Entry 5IV7 (electron microscopy, 6.77 A resolution (low resolution: residue-level contacts below are approximate; hydrogen-bond / salt-bridge calls are withheld)); this record covers chains g and i of the 96 polymer chains in the assembly.

== Chain g ==
Name: Baseplate wedge protein gp6
From: Enterobacteria phage T4
Reference sequence: P19060 (BP06_BPT4); residue numbers follow UniProt; this construct covers 1-660
Sequence (660 residues; row label = number of the first residue in the row):
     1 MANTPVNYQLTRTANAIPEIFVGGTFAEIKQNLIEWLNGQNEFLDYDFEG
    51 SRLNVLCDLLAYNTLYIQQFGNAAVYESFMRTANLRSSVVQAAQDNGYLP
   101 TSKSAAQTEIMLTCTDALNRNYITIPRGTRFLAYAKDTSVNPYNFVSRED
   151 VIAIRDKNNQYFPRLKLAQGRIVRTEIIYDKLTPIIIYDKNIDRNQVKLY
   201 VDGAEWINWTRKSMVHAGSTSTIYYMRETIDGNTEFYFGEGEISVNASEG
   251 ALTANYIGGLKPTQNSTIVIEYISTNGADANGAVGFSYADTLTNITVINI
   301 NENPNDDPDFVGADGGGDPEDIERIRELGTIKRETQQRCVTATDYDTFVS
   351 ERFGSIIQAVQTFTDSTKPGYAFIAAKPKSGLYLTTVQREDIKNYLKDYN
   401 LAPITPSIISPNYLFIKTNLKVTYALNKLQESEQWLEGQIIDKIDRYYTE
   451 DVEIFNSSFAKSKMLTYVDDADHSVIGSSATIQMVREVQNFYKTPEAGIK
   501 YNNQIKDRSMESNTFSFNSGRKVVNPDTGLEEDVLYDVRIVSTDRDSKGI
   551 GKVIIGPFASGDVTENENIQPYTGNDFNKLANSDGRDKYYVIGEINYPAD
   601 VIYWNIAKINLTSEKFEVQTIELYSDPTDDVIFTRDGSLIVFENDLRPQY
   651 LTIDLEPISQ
Disordered / not traced: 1, 660

== Chain i ==
Name: Baseplate wedge protein gp7
From: Enterobacteria phage T4
Reference sequence: P19061 (BP07_BPT4); numbering as in UniProt (aligned over 1-1032)
Sequence (1032 residues; numbered 1 to 1032; the number before each row is that of its first residue):
     1 MTVKAPSVTSLRISKLSANQVQVRWDDVGANFYYFVEIAETKTNSGENLP
    51 SNQYRWINLGYTANNSFFFDDADPLTTYIIRVATAAQDFEQSDWIYTEEF
   101 ETFATNAYTFQNMIEMQLANKFIQEKFTLNNSDYVNFNNDTIMAALMNES
   151 FQFSPSYVDVSSISNFIIGENEYHEIQGSIQQVCKDINRVYLMESEGILY
   201 LFERYQPVVKVSNDKGQTWKAVKLFNDRVGYPLSKTVYYQSANTTYVLGY
   251 DKIFYGRKSTDVRWSADDVRFSSQDITFAKLGDQLHLGFDVEIFATYATL
   301 PANVYRIAEAITCTDDYIYVVARDKVRYIKTSNALIDFDPLSPTYSERLF
   351 EPDTMTITGNPKAVCYKMDSICDKVFALIIGEVETLNANPRTSKIIDSAD
   401 KGIYVLNHDEKTWKRVFGNTEEERRRIQPGYANMSTDGKLVSLSSSNFKF
   451 LSDNVVNDPETAAKYQLIGAVKYEFPREWLADKHYHMMAFIADETSDWET
   501 FTPQPMKYYAEPFFNWSKKSNTRCWINNSDRAVVVYADLKYTKVIENIPE
   551 TSPDRLVHEYWDDGDCTIVMPNVKFTGFKKYASGMLFYKASGEIISYYDF
   601 NYRVRDTVEIIWKPTEVFLKAFLQNQEHETPWSPEEERGLADPDLRPLIG
   651 TMMPDSYLLQDSNFEAFCEAYIQYLSDGYGTQYNNLRNLIRNQYPREEHA
   701 WEYLWSEIYKRNIYLNADKRDAVARFFESRSYDFYSTKGIEASYKFLFKV
   751 LYNEEVEIEIESGAGTEYDIIVQSDSLTEDLVGQTIYTATGRCNVTYIER
   801 SYSNGKLQWTVTIHNLLGRLIAGQEVKAERLPSFEGEIIRGVKGKDLLQN
   851 NIDYINRSRSYYVMKIKSNLPSSRWKSDVIRFVHPVGFGFIAITLLTMFI
   901 NVGLTLKHTETIINKYKNYKWDSGLPTEYADRIAKLTPTGEIEHDSVTGE
   951 AIYEPGPMAGVKYPLPDDYNAENNNSIFQGQLPSERRKLMSPLFDASGTT
  1001 FAQFRDLVNKRLKDNIGNPRDPENPTQVKIDE
Disordered / not traced: 1, 259-284, 1032

== Chain g / chain i interface ==
Pairs across the interface - 67 pairs, chain g then chain i:
  N7(g) with D26(i)
  Y8(g) with S10(i); D26(i); A717(i)
  T11(g) with Y709(i)
  R12(g) with L704(i); Y709(i)
  A14(g) with K710(i)
  N15(g) with W705(i)
  A16(g) with W701(i); L704(i); W705(i)
  P18(g) with W701(i)
  I20(g) with Y679(i); G680(i)
  F21(g) with N685(i); W701(i)
  L33(g) with Y674(i)
  W36(g) with P634(i); A670(i); Q673(i); Y674(i)
  L37(g) with F667(i)
  Q40(g) with A670(i)
  E42(g) with D661(i); N663(i); A666(i)
  Y46(g) with N663(i)
  L56(g) with F667(i)
  L60(g) with F667(i); Y671(i)
  T64(g) with Y671(i); Y674(i)
  Q68(g) with Q682(i)
  G71(g) with Q682(i); L686(i)
  N72(g) with Q682(i)
  V75(g) with L689(i)
  F79(g) with W701(i); E702(i); W705(i)
  R81(g) with W705(i)
  T82(g) with W705(i)
  T330(g) with E707(i)
  E334(g) with Y735(i); K738(i)
  T335(g) with K738(i)
  Q336(g) with Y732(i)
  T341(g) with K738(i); I880(i); R881(i); F882(i)
  A342(g) with V886(i)
  Y345(g) with V886(i)
  T362(g) with V886(i)
  F363(g) with V886(i)
  T364(g) with V886(i); G887(i); F888(i)
  T367(g) with R859(i)
  K368(g) with G887(i)
  P369(g) with G887(i); F888(i)
  G370(g) with G887(i); F888(i)
  Y371(g) with G887(i)
  I404(g) with F888(i)
Also at the interface, not in a pair above, chain g (54 interface residues in all): N32, E35, F43, N63, S78, M80, I331, R333, V340, T343, D344, S366
Also at the interface, not in a pair above, chain i (45 interface residues in all): T9, D27, W632, S633, S662, Y703, L715, S736, P885, G889

== Overview ==
The interface between chain g and chain i involves 54 residues on one side and 45 on the other.
Here chain g is Baseplate wedge protein gp6 and chain i is Baseplate wedge protein gp7, both from
Enterobacteria phage T4. Entry 5IV7 (Cryo-electron microscopy structure of the star-shaped, hubless
post-attachment T4 baseplate) was determined by electron microscopy (same publication as 5IV5 and 5IW9).
